9BE6 - chains G and I of the 10 polymer chains in the assembly; structure by electron microscopy, 3.00 A resolution.

[Chain G]
Name: Histone H2A type 1-B/E
From: Homo sapiens
UniProtKB: P04908 (H2A1B_HUMAN); residues 14-118 here correspond to UniProt positions 15-119 (UniProt number = residue number + 1)
Chain sequence (105 residues; row label = number of the first residue in the row):
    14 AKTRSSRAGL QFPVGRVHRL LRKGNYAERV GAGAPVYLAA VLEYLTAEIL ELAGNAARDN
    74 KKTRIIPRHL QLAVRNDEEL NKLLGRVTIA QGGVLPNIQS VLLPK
Differences from the reference sequence: conflict Ala40 (Ser41 in P04908), Val87 (Ile88 in P04908), Ser113 (Ala114 in P04908)
Swiss-Prot annotation at these positions:
  - modified residue: Lys36 (N6-(2-hydroxyisobutyryl)lysine), Lys74 (N6-(2-hydroxyisobutyryl)lysine), Lys75 (N6-(2-hydroxyisobutyryl)lysine), Lys95 (N6-(2-hydroxyisobutyryl)lysine), Gln104 (N5-methylglutamine), Lys118 (N6-(2-hydroxyisobutyryl)lysine)
  - cross-link: Lys15 (Glycyl lysine isopeptide (Lys-Gly) (interchain with G-Cter in ubiquitin))

[Chain I]
Molecule: 145-nt DNA strand
Sequence (145 nucleotides; numbered -72 to 72; the number before each row is that of its first residue; numbers below 1 keep their minus sign (DA-72 is residue -72)):
   -72 ATCAGAATCC CGGTGCCGAG GCCGCTCAAT TGGTCGTAGA CAGCTCTAGC ACCGCTTAAA
   -12 CGCACGTACG CGCTGTCCCC CGCGTTTTAA CCGCCAAGGG GATTACTCCC TAGTCTCCAG
    48 GCACGTGTCA GATATATACA TCGAT
Not modelled in the structure: -72 to -55

[Chain G / chain I interface]
Residue-residue contacts (10):
  Arg29(G) - DC49(I)  salt bridge to the phosphate
  Arg42(G) - DT38(I)  sugar contact
  Arg42(G) - DA39(I)  phosphate contact
  Val43(G) - DT38(I)  sugar contact
  Val43(G) - DA39(I)  hydrogen bond to the phosphate
  Gly44(G) - DT38(I)  phosphate contact
  Ala45(G) - DT38(I)  phosphate contact
  Lys75(G) - DG58(I)  phosphate contact
  Thr76(G) - DG58(I)  hydrogen bond to the phosphate
  Arg77(G) - DG58(I)  hydrogen bond to the phosphate
Other interface residues (no listed pair), chain G (9 interface residues in all): Glu41
Other interface residues (no listed pair), chain I (7 interface residues in all): DG48, DA57, DA59

[Overview]
The interface between chain G and chain I involves 9 residues on one side and 7 on the other; the contacts
include 3 hydrogen bonds and 1 salt bridge. Among the polar pairs are Val43(G)-DA39(I), Thr76(G)-DG58(I) and
Arg77(G)-DG58(I).
Here chain G is Histone H2A type 1-B/E (Homo sapiens) and chain I is a 145-nt DNA strand. Entry 9BE6 (Cryo-EM
structure of Human Nucleosome collected by Leginon on Krios at 3.0 Angstrom resolution) was determined by
electron microscopy.
